Entry 4UE5 (electron microscopy, 9.00 A resolution (very low resolution: no residue pairs are listed; an interface is given only as per-side residue counts)); this record covers chains B and E of the 7 polymer chains in the assembly.

[Chain B]
Protein: SRP14
Organism: Canis lupus familiaris
Chain sequence (75 residues; each row starts with the number of its first residue; note: 19 numbers in that range are skipped by the numbering (no residue carries them; nothing is unmodelled there)):
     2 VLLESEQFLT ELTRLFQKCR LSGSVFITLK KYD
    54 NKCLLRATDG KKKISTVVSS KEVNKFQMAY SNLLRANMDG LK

[Chain E]
Protein: SRP9
Organism: Canis lupus familiaris
UniProt: P21262 (SRP09_CANFA); residues 2-75 here = UniProt positions 2-75
Chain sequence (74 residues; each row starts with the number of its first residue):
     2 AQYQTWEEFS RAAEKLYLAD PMKARVVLKY RHSDGSLCIK VTDDLVCLVY RTDQAQDVKK
    62 IEKFHSQLMR LMVA

[How chain B and chain E interact]
At this resolution (9 A) residue pairs are not listed: 33 residues of chain B and 28 of chain E lie at the interface.

[Summary]
33 residues of chain B face 28 of chain E across their interface.
Here chain B is SRP14 and chain E is SRP9, both from Canis lupus familiaris. Entry 4UE5 (Structural basis for
targeting and elongation arrest of Bacillus signal recognition particle) was determined by electron microscopy
(same publication as 4UE4).
